PDB entry 7R21 | electron microscopy, 3.10 A resolution | chains I and P of the 19 polymer chains in the assembly

== Chain I ==
Name: Cas7a
Organism: Pyrococcus furiosus DSM 3638
UniProt: Q8U333 (Q8U333_PYRFU); residue numbers follow UniProt; this construct covers 1-336
Chain sequence (336 residues; numbered 1 to 336; the number before each row is that of its first residue):
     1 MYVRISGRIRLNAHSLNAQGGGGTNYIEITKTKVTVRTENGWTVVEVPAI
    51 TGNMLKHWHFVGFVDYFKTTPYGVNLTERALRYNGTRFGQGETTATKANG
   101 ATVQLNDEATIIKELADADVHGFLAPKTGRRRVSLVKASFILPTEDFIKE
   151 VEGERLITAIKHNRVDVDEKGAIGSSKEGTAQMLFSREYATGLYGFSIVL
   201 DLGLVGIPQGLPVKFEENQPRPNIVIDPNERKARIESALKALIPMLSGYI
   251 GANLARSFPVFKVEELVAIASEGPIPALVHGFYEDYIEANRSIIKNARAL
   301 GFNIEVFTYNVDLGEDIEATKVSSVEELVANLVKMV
Disordered / not traced: 336

== Chain P ==
Name: Type I-A CRISPR-associated protein Cas5
Organism: Pyrococcus furiosus DSM 3638
UniProt: A0A5C0XNV9 (A0A5C0XNV9_PYRFU); aligned to UniProt positions 1-256 over residues 1-256 (the alignment contains insertions or deletions, so no single offset holds)
Chain sequence (256 residues; numbered 1 to 256; the number before each row is that of its first residue):
     1 MDILLVCLRFPFFSVAKRSYQVRTSFLLPPPSALKGALAKGLILLKPEKY
    51 ASSSLDEAALKAIKEIESKLVDIKAVSVAPLSPLIRNAFLLKRLRNLESG
   101 SNAEKSDAMRREYTFTRELLVAYIFKNLTQEEKNLYLKAAMLIDVIGDTE
   151 SLATPVWASFVKPEDKKAPLAFSAPYTEIYSLLSSKIQAKGKIRMYIEKM
   201 RVSPEYSKTKGPQEEIFYLPIEERRYKRIVYYARIYPPEVEKALTVDGEV
   251 LGIWIP
Disordered / not traced: 183-193, 208-212

== Interface between chain I and chain P ==
Contacting residue pairs (74):
  Arg4(I) with Asp144(P), salt bridge
  Thr30(I) with Phe89(P)
  Lys31(I) with Asn87(P), hydrogen bond (backbone-side chain); Phe89(P)
  Thr32(I) with Phe12(P); Asn87(P), hydrogen bond; Phe89(P)
  Lys33(I) with Ile85(P); Arg86(P), hydrogen bond (side chain-backbone); Asn87(P); Phe115(P); Ile229(P)
  Val34(I) with Ile85(P); Phe115(P), hydrophobic
  Thr35(I) with Ile85(P); Phe115(P)
  Arg37(I) with Arg117(P)
  Trp42(I) with Pro83(P), hydrophobic; Tyr226(P)
  Thr43(I) with Tyr226(P)
  Val44(I) with Lys227(P); Ile229(P), hydrophobic
  Thr51(I) with Phe89(P); Leu91(P)
  Gly52(I) with Glu150(P)
  Arg79(I) with Ala103(P); Glu104(P), salt bridge
  Arg82(I) with Glu104(P), salt bridge
  Asn84(I) with Glu104(P), hydrogen bond
  Thr86(I) with Leu94(P); Ala103(P), hydrogen bond (side chain-backbone)
  Phe88(I) with Asn96(P), hydrogen bond (backbone-side chain); Ala103(P)
  Gly89(I) with Asn96(P)
  Gln90(I) with Asn96(P), hydrogen bond (backbone-backbone); Leu97(P); Glu98(P); Ser99(P); Gly100(P), hydrogen bond (side chain-backbone)
  Glu92(I) with Ala103(P)
  Pro126(I) with Leu97(P), hydrophobic
  Arg131(I) with Leu55(P)
  Lys137(I) with Leu152(P)
  Ala138(I) with Glu150(P); Leu152(P)
  Ser139(I) with Leu152(P)
  Phe140(I) with Phe89(P), hydrophobic; Tyr113(P), hydrophobic
  Leu142(I) with Phe12(P), hydrophobic
  Glu145(I) with Arg117(P), salt bridge
  Val199(I) with Leu152(P), hydrophobic
  Gln209(I) with Leu55(P)
  Gly210(I) with Ser52(P); Ser53(P)
  Leu211(I) with Ser53(P)
  Pro276(I) with Met141(P), hydrophobic; Leu142(P), hydrophobic
  Ala277(I) with Asp144(P); Thr154(P)
  Leu278(I) with Thr154(P), hydrogen bond (backbone-side chain)
  Val279(I) with Thr154(P)
  His280(I) with Pro11(P)
  Phe282(I) with Phe115(P), hydrophobic
  Tyr283(I) with Arg9(P); Phe10(P), hydrogen bond (side chain-backbone); Pro11(P); Arg117(P), hydrogen bond (side chain-backbone)
  Asp285(I) with Arg9(P), salt bridge
  Ile293(I) with Pro155(P); Val156(P)
  Asn296(I) with Trp157(P)
  Leu300(I) with Met141(P), hydrophobic
  Phe302(I) with Lys138(P); Met141(P), hydrophobic
Interface residues without a listed pair, chain I (53 interface residues in all): Glu46, Ala49, Asn53, Lys56, Leu124, Pro274, Ile275, Ala289
Interface residues without a listed pair, chain P (42 interface residues in all): Ser54, Arg93, Asn102, Thr116, Thr149

== Overview ==
Chain I and chain P form an interface of 53 and 42 residues respectively, with 11 hydrogen bonds and 5 salt
bridges. Among the polar pairs are Arg4(I)-Asp144(P), Arg79(I)-Glu104(P) and Arg82(I)-Glu104(P).
Chain I is Cas7a and chain P is Type I-A CRISPR-associated protein Cas5, both from Pyrococcus furiosus DSM
3638; the structure, elongated Cascade complex from type I-A CRISPR-Cas system, was determined by electron
microscopy.
